6X5N - chains l and h of the 4 polymer chains in the assembly; structure by X-ray diffraction, 3.30 A resolution.

== Chain l ==
Molecule: Light chain Fab BL-3 6
From: Mus musculus
Notes: antibody fragment or engineered binder
Sequence (215 residues; row label = number of the first residue in the row):
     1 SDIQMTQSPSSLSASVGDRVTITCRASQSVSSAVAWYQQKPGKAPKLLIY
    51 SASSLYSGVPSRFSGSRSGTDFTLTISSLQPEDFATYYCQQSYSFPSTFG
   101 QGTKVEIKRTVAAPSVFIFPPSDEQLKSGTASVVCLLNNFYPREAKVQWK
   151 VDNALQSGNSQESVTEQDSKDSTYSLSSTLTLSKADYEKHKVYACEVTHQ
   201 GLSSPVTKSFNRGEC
Disulfide bonds: Cys-24/Cys-89, Cys-135/Cys-195

== Chain h ==
Molecule: Heavy chain Fab Bl-3 6
From: Mus musculus
Notes: antibody fragment or engineered binder
Sequence (225 residues; numbered 4 to 228; the number before each row is that of its first residue):
     4 EVQLVESGGGLVQPGGSLRLSCAASGFYISYSSIHWVRQAPGKGLEWVAS
    54 ISPYSGSTYYADSVKGRFTISADTSKNTAYLQMNSLRAEDTAVYYCARQG
   104 YRRRSGRGFDYWGQGTLVTVSSASTKGPSVFPLAPSSKSTSGGTAALGCL
   154 VKDYFPEPVTVSWNSGALTSGVHTFPAVLQSSGLYSLSSVVTVPSSSLGT
   204 QTYICNVNHKPSNTKVDKKVEPKSC
Disulfide bonds: Cys-25/Cys-99, Cys-152/Cys-208

== How chain l and chain h interact ==
Residue-residue contacts (65; chain l residue first):
  Asp-2(l) / Asp-65(h)
  Tyr-37(l) / Phe-112(h)  hydrogen bond (side chain-backbone)
  Tyr-37(l) / Trp-115(h)  hydrophobic
  Gln-39(l) / Gln-42(h)  hydrogen bond
  Gln-39(l) / Tyr-98(h)
  Gly-42(l) / Tyr-98(h)
  Lys-43(l) / Tyr-98(h)
  Lys-43(l) / Gln-117(h)
  Ala-44(l) / Tyr-98(h)  hydrophobic
  Ala-44(l) / Trp-115(h)  hydrophobic
  Ala-44(l) / Gly-116(h)
  Pro-45(l) / Trp-115(h)
  Leu-47(l) / Phe-112(h)
  Tyr-50(l) / Arg-107(h)
  Tyr-50(l) / Ser-108(h)
  Tyr-50(l) / Gly-109(h)
  Tyr-56(l) / Asp-113(h)
  Tyr-56(l) / Tyr-114(h)
  Ser-57(l) / Arg-107(h)
  Tyr-88(l) / Gln-42(h)  hydrogen bond
  Tyr-88(l) / Lys-46(h)
  Tyr-88(l) / Gly-47(h)
  Tyr-88(l) / Leu-48(h)
  Gln-90(l) / Phe-112(h)
  Ser-92(l) / Arg-110(h)  hydrogen bond (backbone-side chain)
  Tyr-93(l) / Arg-110(h)
  Phe-95(l) / Trp-50(h)  hydrophobic
  Phe-95(l) / Tyr-62(h)  hydrophobic
  Pro-96(l) / Trp-50(h)  hydrophobic
  Ser-97(l) / Trp-50(h)
  Phe-99(l) / Trp-50(h)
  Phe-117(l) / Ala-149(h)
  Phe-119(l) / Leu-136(h)
  Phe-119(l) / Ala-137(h)
  Phe-119(l) / Ala-149(h)
  Phe-119(l) / Leu-150(h)  hydrophobic
  Pro-120(l) / Ser-139(h)
  Ser-122(l) / Phe-134(h)
  Ser-122(l) / Pro-135(h)
  Asp-123(l) / Lys-226(h)  salt bridge
  Glu-124(l) / Phe-134(h)
  Glu-124(l) / Pro-135(h)
  Gln-125(l) / Phe-134(h)
  Ser-132(l) / Leu-153(h)
  Val-134(l) / Leu-136(h)  hydrophobic
  Leu-136(l) / Val-193(h)  hydrophobic
  Asn-138(l) / His-176(h)
  Asn-138(l) / Thr-195(h)
  Asn-139(l) / His-176(h)  hydrogen bond
  Gln-161(l) / Val-181(h)
  Gln-161(l) / Leu-182(h)  hydrogen bond (side chain-backbone)
  Gln-161(l) / Gln-183(h)
  Ser-163(l) / Phe-178(h)
  Ser-163(l) / Pro-179(h)  hydrogen bond (side chain-backbone)
  Val-164(l) / Pro-179(h)
  Thr-165(l) / Phe-178(h)
  Ser-175(l) / His-176(h)
  Ser-175(l) / Phe-178(h)
  Leu-176(l) / Phe-178(h)
  Ser-177(l) / Phe-178(h)
  Ser-177(l) / Ser-191(h)
  Glu-214(l) / Lys-141(h)  hydrogen bond (backbone-side chain)
  Cys-215(l) / Lys-141(h)
  Cys-215(l) / Lys-226(h)
  Cys-215(l) / Ser-227(h)
Interface residues without a listed pair, chain l (48 interface residues in all): Ala-35, Ser-128, Thr-130, Asp-168, Thr-179, Thr-181, Phe-210, Gly-213
Interface residues without a listed pair, chain h (51 interface residues in all): Val-40, Glu-49, Ser-53, Ala-64, Arg-106, Gly-111, Pro-138, Ser-140, Ala-148, Gly-151, Lys-155, Ser-189, Lys-221

== Overview ==
Chain l and chain h form an interface of 48 and 51 residues respectively, with 8 hydrogen bonds and 1 salt
bridge. Among the polar pairs are Asp-123(l)/Lys-226(h), Tyr-37(l)/Phe-112(h) and Gln-39(l)/Gln-42(h).
Here chain l is Light chain Fab BL-3 6 and chain h is Heavy chain Fab Bl-3 6, both from Mus musculus. Entry
6X5N (Crystal structure of a stabilized PAN ENE bimolecular triplex with a GC-clamped polyA tail, in complex
...) was determined by X-ray diffraction together with 6X5M from the same study.
